Entry 5X6M (X-ray diffraction, 3.20 A resolution); this record covers chains C and A of the 8 polymer chains in the assembly.

# Chain C
Molecule: 22-nt DNA strand
Sequence (22 nucleotides; row label = number of the first residue in the row):
     1 ATCAGACTGCCGGCAGTCTATA

# Chain A
Name: Mothers against decapentaplegic homolog 5
Source organism: Mus musculus
Notes: fragment: MH1 domain
UniProt: P97454 (SMAD5_MOUSE); residues 1-143 here = UniProt positions 1-143
Sequence (150 residues; row label = number of the first residue in the row):
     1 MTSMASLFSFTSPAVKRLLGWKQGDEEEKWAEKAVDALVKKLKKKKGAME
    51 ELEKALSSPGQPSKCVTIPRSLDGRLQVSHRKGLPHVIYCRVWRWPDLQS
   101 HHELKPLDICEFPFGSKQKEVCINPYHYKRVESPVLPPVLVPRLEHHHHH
Not modelled in the structure: 1-11, 134-150
Sequence notes: expression tag (144-150)
Bound ions: Zn2+: Cys65, Cys110, Cys122, His127
UniProt features mapped onto this chain:
  - binding site (Zn(2+)): Cys65, Cys110, Cys122, His127
  - modified residue: Thr2 (N-acetylthreonine)
  - mutagenesis: His80 (H80A: Exhibits impaired binding affinity to GC-BRE DNA sequence)
Reported in the primary citation:
  - binding site for the 22-nt DNA strand: Arg75, Gln77
  - binding site for the 22-nt DNA strand (chain C): Ser71, Leu72, Gln77, Ser79
  - binding site for the 22-nt DNA strand: His101, His102
  - binding site for the 22-nt DNA strand: Gln77
  - mutagenesis - H80A: unchanged binding to palindromic SBE DNA

# How chain C and chain A interact
Contacting residue pairs (14; chain C residue first):
  DC3(C) with Gln77(A), sugar contact; Val78(A), phosphate contact; Ser79(A), hydrogen bond to the phosphate; His80(A), hydrogen bond to the phosphate
  DA4(C) with Lys41(A), salt bridge to the phosphate; Ser71(A), phosphate contact; Leu76(A), phosphate contact; Gln77(A), hydrogen bond to the phosphate
  DG5(C) with Ser71(A), phosphate contact; Leu72(A), sugar contact; Lys82(A), hydrogen bond to the base
  DA6(C) with Leu72(A), phosphate contact; Arg75(A), base contact; Lys82(A), base contact
Other interface residues (no listed pair), chain C (5 interface residues in all): DT2
Other interface residues (no listed pair), chain A (12 interface residues in all): Arg70, Asp73

# Overview
Chain C and chain A form an interface of 5 and 12 residues respectively; the contacts include 4 hydrogen bonds
and 1 salt bridge. Polar pairs include DG5(C)-Lys82(A), DC3(C)-Ser79(A) and DC3(C)-His80(A). The paper reports
a binding site for the 22-nt DNA strand at Arg75(A), Gln77(A) and His101(A) among others; H80A of chain A
leaves binding to palindromic SBE DNA unchanged.
Chain C is a 22-nt DNA strand and chain A is Mothers against decapentaplegic homolog 5 (Mus musculus); the
structure, Crystal Structure of SMAD5-MH1 in complex with a composite DNA sequence, was determined by X-ray
diffraction (same publication as 5X6G and 5X6H).
